PDB entry 8SI1 | X-ray diffraction, 3.20 A resolution | chains L and E of the 3 polymer chains in the assembly

# Chain L
Name: 16A8 Light Chain
From: Homo sapiens
Sequence (215 residues; each row starts with the number of its first residue):
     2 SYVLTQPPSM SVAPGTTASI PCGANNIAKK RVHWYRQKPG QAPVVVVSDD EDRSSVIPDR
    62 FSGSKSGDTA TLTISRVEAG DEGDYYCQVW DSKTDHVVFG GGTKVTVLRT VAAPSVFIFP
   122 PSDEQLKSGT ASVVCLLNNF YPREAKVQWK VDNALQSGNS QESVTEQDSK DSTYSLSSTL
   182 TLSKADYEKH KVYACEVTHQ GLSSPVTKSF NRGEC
Not modelled in the structure: 52-57, 214-216
Disulfides: C23-C88

# Chain E
Name: Conglutin
From: Arachis hypogaea
Reference sequence: Q647G9 (CONG_ARAHY); residues 2-113 here correspond to UniProt positions 34-145 (UniProt number = residue number + 32)
Sequence (122 residues; each row starts with the number of its first residue):
     1 MSCERQVDRV NLKPCEQHIM QRIMGEQEQY DSYDIRSTRS SDQQQRCCDE LNEMENTQGC
    61 MCEALQQIME NQCDRLQDRQ MVQQFKRELM SLPQQCNFRA PQRCDLDVSG GRCSGSHHHH
   121 HH
Not modelled in the structure: 1, 24-43, 77-78, 112-122
Disulfides: C3-C60, C15-C47, C48-C96, C62-C104
Sequence notes: initiating methionine (1); conflict G59 (Arg91 in Q647G9), S91 (Asn123 in Q647G9); expression tag (114-122)

# How chain L and chain E interact
Contacting residue pairs (5):
  W91(L) - R103(E)
  W91(L) - C104(E)
  S93(L) - D105(E)  hydrogen bond
  K94(L) - V108(E)
  D96(L) - R103(E)  salt bridge
Other interface residues (no listed pair), chain L (5 interface residues in all): K30
Other interface residues (no listed pair), chain E (5 interface residues in all): S109

# Overview
The chain L/chain E interface involves 5 residues from each chain, with 1 hydrogen bond and 1 salt bridge.
Polar pairs include D96(L)-R103(E) and S93(L)-D105(E).
Chain L is 16A8 Light Chain (Homo sapiens) and chain E is Conglutin (Arachis hypogaea); the structure, Ara h 6
16A8 complex, was determined by X-ray diffraction, deposited together with 8SJ4.
